PDB entry 4REE | X-ray diffraction, 2.37 A resolution | chain B

# Chain B
Name: Nuclear receptor subfamily 4 group A member 1
Source organism: Homo sapiens
UniProt: P22736 (NR4A1_HUMAN); residues 20-267 here correspond to UniProt positions 351-598 (UniProt number = residue number + 331)
Sequence (256 residues; row label = number of the first residue in the row):
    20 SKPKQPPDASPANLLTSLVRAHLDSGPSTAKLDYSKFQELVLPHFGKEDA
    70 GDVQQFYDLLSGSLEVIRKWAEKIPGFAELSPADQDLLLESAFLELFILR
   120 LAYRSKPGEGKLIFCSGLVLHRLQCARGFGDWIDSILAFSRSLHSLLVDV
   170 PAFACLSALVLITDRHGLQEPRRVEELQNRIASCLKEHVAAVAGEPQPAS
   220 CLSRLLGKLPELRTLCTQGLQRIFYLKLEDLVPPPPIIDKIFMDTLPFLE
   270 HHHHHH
Unresolved in the structure: 20-30, 64-65, 216-217, 268-275
Construct notes: expression tag (268-275)
Swiss-Prot annotation at these positions:
  - region: Pro190 to Gly213 (Binds lipopolysaccharide), Pro253 to Thr264 (AF-2)
  - modified residue: Ser20 (Phosphoserine)
From the paper describing this entry:
  - post-translational modification sites: Ser202
  - mutagenesis - S202D: abolished binding to Nix
  - mutagenesis - S202D: abolished localization to THPN

# In short
The paper reports that S202D abolishes binding to Nix; a modification site at Ser202.
Chain B is Nuclear receptor subfamily 4 group A member 1 (Homo sapiens); the structure, Crystal Structure of
TR3 LBD in complex with Molecule 6, was determined by X-ray diffraction together with 4RE8, 4REF, 4WHF and
4WHG from the same study.
